Entry 9GB1 (electron microscopy, 2.71 A resolution); this record covers chains S and Z of the 36 polymer chains in the assembly.

== Chain S ==
Protein: gp56 - Tail tube protein
Organism: Clostridioides difficile
Reference sequence: A0A9X8RMX9 (A0A9X8RMX9_CLODI); residue numbers follow UniProt; this construct covers 1-137
Chain sequence (137 residues; each row starts with the number of its first residue):
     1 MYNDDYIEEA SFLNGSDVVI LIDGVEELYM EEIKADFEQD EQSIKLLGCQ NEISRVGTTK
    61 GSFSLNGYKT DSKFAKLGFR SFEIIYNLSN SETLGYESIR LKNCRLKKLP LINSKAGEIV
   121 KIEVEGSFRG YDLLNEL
Disordered / not traced: 1-6, 137

== Chain Z ==
Protein: gp55 - Tail sheath protein
Organism: Clostridioides difficile
Reference sequence: A0A9X8RMY4 (A0A9X8RMY4_CLODI); numbering as in UniProt (aligned over 1-473)
Chain sequence (473 residues; each row starts with the number of its first residue):
     1 MATGTWNEKE RKEIPGFYNR FKTQAEKSTN TGLKGRLAMP IRANWGDVGK VVTIKNDLRQ
    61 LKNLFGDDMN YSAFKLGKLA LLGNVKELLL YRLVDGNQKK GTLTLKDTTE NSAKDVIKLE
   121 TKYPTARNFN VTIKSNLVDS DKKDFIFFEN TKQLFSSSIK GTIDEIVLEI NSNLDNEYVI
   181 ATKVADSDTI LANVVNQALE GGNDGCTSIT NESYLKALEE FERYSFDSFV LDGVADEALQ
   241 ETTKAWVAKN KELGKDILLF LGGKTEDNIK QINDKSKSFN DENIVNVGSS AYYENIKYTP
   301 SEVAVYIAAL SVSKGITGSI CNAKTIFEEV EPRLSQSEVK ECLKSGTLVL DFDDGDVIIV
   361 DDVNTFKKYV DDKNEAMGYI SNIMFINTIN KDTSLKRKEF VGKIFNDATG QTTVICALKK
   421 YFEELMSQGI ISEFNVDIDT ELQATAKADE FYWKWDAVKV DVMKKIYGTG YLG
Disordered / not traced: 1-12, 473

== How chain S and chain Z interact ==
Residue-residue contacts - 10 pairs, chain S then chain Z:
  L21(S) with T413(Z)
  E83(S) with C416(Z); K420(Z), salt bridge
  N87(S) with T412(Z)
  R100(S) with K420(Z); E423(Z), salt bridge
  K102(S) with E423(Z), salt bridge
  D132(S) with K419(Z), salt bridge; E423(Z)
  L134(S) with K419(Z)
Other interface residues (no listed pair), chain S (11 interface residues in all): V19, G24, I85, S98
Other interface residues (no listed pair), chain Z (8 interface residues in all): T409, D437

== In short ==
11 residues of chain S and 8 residues of chain Z are in contact, with 4 salt bridges. Polar contacts include
E83(S)-K420(Z), R100(S)-E423(Z) and K102(S)-E423(Z).
Here chain S is gp56 - Tail tube protein and chain Z is gp55 - Tail sheath protein, both from Clostridioides
difficile. Entry 9GB1 (Extended phiCD508 tail) was determined by electron microscopy together with 9G8S, 9GB0,
9GB2, 9GB5 and 9GB7 from the same study.
